8QKV - chains J and Z of the 20 polymer chains in the assembly; structure by electron microscopy, 4.70 A resolution (low resolution: residue-level contacts below are approximate; hydrogen-bond / salt-bridge calls are withheld).

# Chain J
Molecule: 194-nt DNA strand
Sequence (194 nucleotides; row label = number of the first residue in the row; numbers below 1 keep their minus sign (DG-108 is residue -108)):
  -108 GTAAGACACG ACTTATCGCC ACCCCGAGTA CATGCACAGG ATGTATATAT CTGACACGTG
   -48 CCTGGAGACT AGGGAGTAAT CCCCTTGGCG GTTAAAACGC GGGGGACAGC GCGTACGTGC
    12 GTTTAAGCGG TGCTAGAGCT GTCTACGACC AATTGAGCGG CCTCGGCACC GGGATTCTCC
    72 AGGGCGGCCG CGGA

# Chain Z
Protein: Vacuolar protein sorting-associated protein 72
Organism: Saccharomyces cerevisiae S288C
Reference sequence: Q03388 (VPS72_YEAST); the construct has insertions or renumbered stretches relative to UniProt, so the offset changes along the chain: 195-329 = UniProt 195-329; 581-625 = UniProt 579-623
Chain sequence (180 residues; row label = number of the first residue in the row; note: 251 numbers in that range are skipped by the numbering (no residue carries them; nothing is unmodelled there)):
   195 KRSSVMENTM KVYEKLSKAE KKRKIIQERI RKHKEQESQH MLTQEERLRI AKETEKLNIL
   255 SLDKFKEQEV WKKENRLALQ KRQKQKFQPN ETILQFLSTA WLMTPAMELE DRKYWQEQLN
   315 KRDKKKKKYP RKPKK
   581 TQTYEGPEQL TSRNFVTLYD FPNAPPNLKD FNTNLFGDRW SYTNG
What the authors report for this chain:
  - binding site for the 194-nt DNA strand: Arg325, Lys326, Lys328, Lys329

# How chain J and chain Z interact
Residue-residue contacts (11):
  DG63(J) with Gln233(Z)
  DG64(J) with Arg225(Z); Glu229(Z); Glu231(Z); Gln233(Z)
  DA65(J) with Ile224(Z); Arg225(Z); Lys228(Z); Glu229(Z)
  DT66(J) with Ile224(Z); Lys228(Z)
Other interface residues (no listed pair), chain Z (7 interface residues in all): Ser232

# In short
The interface between chain J and chain Z involves 4 residues on one side and 7 on the other. From the paper:
a binding site for the 194-nt DNA strand at Arg325(Z), Lys326(Z) and Lys328(Z) among others.
Here chain J is a 194-nt DNA strand and chain Z is Vacuolar protein sorting-associated protein 72
(Saccharomyces cerevisiae S288C). Entry 8QKV (SWR1-nucleosome complex in configuration 2) was determined by
electron microscopy (same publication as 8QKU).
